PDB entry 7TPP | electron microscopy, 4.10 A resolution (low resolution: residue-level contacts below are approximate; hydrogen-bond / salt-bridge calls are withheld) | chains C and B of the 5 polymer chains in the assembly

[Chain C]
Protein: Coagulation factor Va
Source organism: Homo sapiens
Notes: fragment: domains A1 and A2
UniProtKB: P12259 (FA5_HUMAN); residues 1-709 here correspond to UniProt positions 29-737 (UniProt number = residue number + 28)
Sequence (709 residues; each row starts with the number of its first residue):
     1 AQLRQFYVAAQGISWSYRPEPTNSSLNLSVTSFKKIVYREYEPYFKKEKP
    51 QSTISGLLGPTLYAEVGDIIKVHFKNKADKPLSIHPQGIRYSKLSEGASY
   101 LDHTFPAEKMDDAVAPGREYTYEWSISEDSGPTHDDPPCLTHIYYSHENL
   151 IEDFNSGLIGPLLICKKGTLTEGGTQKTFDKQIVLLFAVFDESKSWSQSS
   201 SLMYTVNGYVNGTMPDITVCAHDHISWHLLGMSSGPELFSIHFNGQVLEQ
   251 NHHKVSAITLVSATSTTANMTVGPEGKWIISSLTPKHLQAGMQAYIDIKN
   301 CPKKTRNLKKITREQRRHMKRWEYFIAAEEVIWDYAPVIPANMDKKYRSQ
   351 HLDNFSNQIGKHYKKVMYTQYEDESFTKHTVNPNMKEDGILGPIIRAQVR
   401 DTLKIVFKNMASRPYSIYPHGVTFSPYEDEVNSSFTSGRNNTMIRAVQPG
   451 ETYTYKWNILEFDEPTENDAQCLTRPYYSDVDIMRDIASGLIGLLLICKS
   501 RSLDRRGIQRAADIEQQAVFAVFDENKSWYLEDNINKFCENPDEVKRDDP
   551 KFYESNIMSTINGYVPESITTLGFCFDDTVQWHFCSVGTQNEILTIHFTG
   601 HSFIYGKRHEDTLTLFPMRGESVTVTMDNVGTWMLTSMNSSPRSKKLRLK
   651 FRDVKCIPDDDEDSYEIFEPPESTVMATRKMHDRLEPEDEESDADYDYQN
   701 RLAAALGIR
Swiss-Prot annotation at these positions:
  - binding site (Ca(2+)): Asp111, Asp112
  - site (Cleavage): Arg306, Asn307, Arg506, Gly507, Arg679, Lys680, Arg709
  - modified residue: Thr612 (Phosphothreonine), Tyr665 (Sulfotyrosine), Tyr696 (Sulfotyrosine), Tyr698 (Sulfotyrosine)
  - glycosylation (N-linked (GlcNAc...) asparagine): Asn23, Asn27, Asn211, Asn269, Asn354, Asn432, Asn440, Asn526
Cystine bridges: Cys139-Cys165, Cys220-Cys301, Cys472-Cys498
From the paper describing this entry:
  - conformationally variable residues (loop rearrangement, order/disorder transition): Val654 to Arg709
  - post-translational modification sites: Arg306, Arg506, Arg709 (citing earlier work)

[Chain B]
Protein: Activated factor Xa heavy chain
Source organism: Homo sapiens
UniProtKB: P00742 (FA10_HUMAN); residues 195-448 here correspond to UniProt positions 235-488 (UniProt number = residue number + 40)
Sequence (254 residues; each row starts with the number of its first residue):
   195 IVGGQECKDGECPWQALLINEENEGFCGGTILSEFYILTAAHCLYQAKRF
   245 KVRVGDRNTEQEEGGEAVHEVEVVIKHNRFTKETYDFDIAVLRLKTPITF
   295 RMNVAPACLPERDWAESTLMTQKTGIVSGFGRTHEKGRQSTRLKMLEVPY
   345 VDRNSCKLSSSFIITQNMFCAGYDTKQEDACQGDAGGPHVTRFKDTYFVT
   395 GIVSWGEGCARKGKYGIYTKVTAFLKWIDRSMKTRGLPKAKSHAPEVITS
   445 SPLK
Differences from the reference sequence: engineered mutation Ala379 (Ser419 in P00742)
Swiss-Prot annotation at these positions:
  - region: Ser436 to Ser445 (O-glycosylated at one site)
  - active site (Charge relay system): His236, Asp282
Cystine bridges: Cys201-Cys206, Cys221-Cys237, Cys350-Cys364, Cys375-Cys403

[Chain C / chain B interface]
Pairs across the interface - 48 pairs, chain C then chain B:
  Arg510(C) with Ile357(B)
  Ala511(C) with Lys351(B)
  Phe576(C) with Arg347(B)
  Asp577(C) with Arg347(B); Gln360(B)
  Thr626(C) with Arg347(B)
  Asp628(C) with Arg347(B)
  Pro670(C) with Gln360(B)
  Pro671(C) with Arg273(B)
  Glu672(C) with Arg306(B); Gln360(B); Lys414(B); Ala417(B)
  Ser673(C) with Lys420(B); Trp421(B); Arg424(B)
  Thr674(C) with Arg424(B)
  Val675(C) with Asn272(B); Arg273(B); Trp421(B); Arg424(B)
  Met676(C) with Arg424(B)
  Arg679(C) with Arg273(B)
  Lys680(C) with Arg273(B)
  Met681(C) with Arg273(B); Asp280(B); Thr359(B); Gln360(B)
  His682(C) with Asn272(B); Arg273(B)
  Asp683(C) with Thr275(B)
  Arg684(C) with His271(B); Asn272(B); Phe274(B); Thr275(B)
  Leu685(C) with Glu277(B)
  Glu686(C) with Lys276(B); Glu277(B)
  Pro687(C) with Glu277(B)
  Glu688(C) with Glu277(B)
  Asp689(C) with Thr275(B); Glu277(B); Thr278(B)
  Glu690(C) with Phe356(B); Ile357(B)
  Glu691(C) with Ser355(B); Phe356(B); Glu401(B)
Interface residues without a listed pair, chain C (28 interface residues in all): Thr579, Pro658
Interface residues without a listed pair, chain B (26 interface residues in all): Asn348, Leu352, Lys448
Interface features reported in the paper:
  - specific contacts: Ala511(C)-Leu352(B) (hydrophobic contact), Phe576(C)-Arg347(B) (cation-pi contact), Asp577(C)-Arg347(B) (salt bridge), Thr579(C)-Lys351(B), Thr626(C)-Asn348(B), Asp628(C)-Arg347(B) (salt bridge), Glu672(C)-Lys414(B), Glu672(C)-Gln360(B), Glu672(C)-Arg306(B), Val675(C)-Arg424(B), Glu686(C)-Lys276(B)

[Overview]
28 residues of chain C and 26 residues of chain B are in contact. The authors report a hydrophobic contact
between Ala511(C) and Leu352(B); a cation-pi contact between Phe576(C) and Arg347(B); salt bridges between
Asp577(C) and Arg347(B) and Asp628(C) and Arg347(B). From the paper: modification sites Arg306(C), Arg506(C)
and Arg709(C); conformational variability at Val654(C).
Here chain C is Coagulation factor Va and chain B is Activated factor Xa heavy chain, both from Homo sapiens.
Entry 7TPP (Cryo-em structure of human prothrombin:prothrombinase at 4.1 Angstrom resolution) was determined
by electron microscopy.
